PDB entry 2FGL | X-ray diffraction, 2.20 A resolution | chain A

# Chain A
Protein: alkaline thermostable endoxylanase
Source organism: Bacillus sp. NG-27
Notes: EC 3.2.1.8
UniProt: O30700 (O30700_9BACI); residues 1-354 here correspond to UniProt positions 52-405 (UniProt number = residue number + 51)
Chain sequence (354 residues; each row starts with the number of its first residue):
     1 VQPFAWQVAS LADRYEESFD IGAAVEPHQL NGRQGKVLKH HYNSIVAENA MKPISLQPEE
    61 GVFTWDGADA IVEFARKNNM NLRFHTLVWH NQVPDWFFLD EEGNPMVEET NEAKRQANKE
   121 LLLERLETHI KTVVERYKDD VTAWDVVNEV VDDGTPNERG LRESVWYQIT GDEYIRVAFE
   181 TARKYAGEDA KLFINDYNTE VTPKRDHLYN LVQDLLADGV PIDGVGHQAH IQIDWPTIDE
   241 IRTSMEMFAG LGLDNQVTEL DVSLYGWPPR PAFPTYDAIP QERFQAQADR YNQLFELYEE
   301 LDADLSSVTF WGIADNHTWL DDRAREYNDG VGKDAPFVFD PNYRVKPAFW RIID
Ion coordination: Mg2+ site 1: Ser18, Asp302, Leu305; Mg2+ site 2: Asn292, Arg351, Asp354
Ligand contacts:
  - alpha-D-xylopyranose (XYS), molecule 1: Glu26, Glu48, Asn49, Lys52, His85, Trp89, Gln92, Asn148, Glu149, Asn195, Gln228, His230, Glu259, Trp311, His317, Trp319, Asp322
  - alpha-D-xylopyranose (XYS), molecule 2: Tyr197, Asn198, Gln232, Trp235, Trp267, Arg323
Reported in the primary citation:
  - binding site for alpha-D-xylopyranose: Trp235, Trp267
  - contacts within the chain: Trp235-Pro236, Trp267-Pro268
  - Mg2+ coordination: Asn292, Arg351, Asp354
  - catalytic residues: Glu149, Glu259 (by similarity / conservation)

# Overview
Ligands of chain A: alpha-D-xylopyranose. Ser18, Asp302 and Leu305 form the Mg2+ site 1. Asn292, Arg351 and
Asp354 coordinate Mg2+ site 2. From the paper: catalytic residues Glu149 and Glu259; a binding site for
alpha-D-xylopyranose at Trp235 and Trp267.
Chain A is alkaline thermostable endoxylanase (Bacillus sp. NG-27); the structure, An alkali thermostable F/10
xylanase from alkalophilic Bacillus sp. NG-27, was determined by X-ray diffraction (same publication as 2F8Q).
